9H4P - chains PT and PS of the 108 polymer chains in the assembly; structure by electron microscopy, 2.44 A resolution.

== Chain PT (and PS) ==
Name: HK97 gp6-like/SPP1 gp15-like head-tail connector
Source organism: Haloferax tailed virus 1
Notes: chain PS of this document is another copy of the same molecule, construct and numbering; everything in this record applies to it too
UniProt: A0A410N6S3 (A0A410N6S3_9CAUD); residues 1-141 here = UniProt positions 1-141
Chain sequence (141 residues; row label = number of the first residue in the row):
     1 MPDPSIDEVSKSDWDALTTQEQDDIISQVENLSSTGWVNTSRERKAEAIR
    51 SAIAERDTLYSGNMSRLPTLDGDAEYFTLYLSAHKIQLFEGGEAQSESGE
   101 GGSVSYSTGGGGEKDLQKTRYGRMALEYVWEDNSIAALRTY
Not modelled in the structure: 1
Ion coordination: Mg2+ site 1: Glu127 (shared with 1 residue of chain PQ); Mg2+ site 2: Asp132 (shared with Glu127(PS), Glu131(PS) of chain PS)

== Interface between chain PT and chain PS ==
Pairs across the interface - 62 pairs, chain PT then chain PS:
  Lys11(PT) - Asp73(PS)  salt bridge
  Lys11(PT) - Glu75(PS)  salt bridge
  Thr40(PT) - Ser34(PS)
  Glu43(PT) - Asn31(PS)
  Arg44(PT) - Glu30(PS)  hydrogen bond (side chain-backbone)
  Arg44(PT) - Asn31(PS)
  Arg44(PT) - Ser33(PS)  hydrogen bond (side chain-backbone)
  Arg44(PT) - Ser34(PS)
  Arg44(PT) - Gly36(PS)
  Glu47(PT) - Gln28(PS)  hydrogen bond
  Glu47(PT) - Asn31(PS)  hydrogen bond
  Glu47(PT) - Tyr76(PS)  hydrogen bond
  Arg50(PT) - Gln28(PS)
  Arg50(PT) - Glu75(PS)  salt bridge
  Arg50(PT) - Tyr76(PS)  hydrogen bond
  Ser51(PT) - Tyr76(PS)
  Ser51(PT) - Tyr80(PS)  hydrogen bond
  Ser51(PT) - Tyr128(PS)
  Ala54(PT) - Asp73(PS)
  Ala54(PT) - Tyr76(PS)  hydrophobic
  Glu55(PT) - Tyr80(PS)
  Glu55(PT) - Tyr128(PS)  hydrogen bond
  Thr58(PT) - Gly72(PS)
  Thr58(PT) - Asp73(PS)
  Leu59(PT) - Gly72(PS)
  Leu59(PT) - Glu127(PS)
  Leu59(PT) - Tyr128(PS)  hydrophobic
  Lys85(PT) - Tyr80(PS)
  Lys85(PT) - Met124(PS)
  Leu88(PT) - Arg120(PS)  hydrogen bond (backbone-side chain)
  Leu88(PT) - Tyr121(PS)
  Leu88(PT) - Met124(PS)  hydrophobic
  Phe89(PT) - Asn31(PS)
  Phe89(PT) - Leu32(PS)
  Phe89(PT) - Ser33(PS)
  Phe89(PT) - Ser34(PS)  hydrogen bond (backbone-backbone)
  Glu90(PT) - Ser34(PS)
  Gly91(PT) - Tyr106(PS)
  Gly91(PT) - Arg120(PS)
  Glu93(PT) - Ser105(PS)
  Glu93(PT) - Tyr106(PS)
  Glu93(PT) - Ser107(PS)
  Ala94(PT) - Ser105(PS)
  Gln95(PT) - Ser105(PS)  hydrogen bond (backbone-backbone)
  Gln95(PT) - Ser107(PS)
  Ser96(PT) - Val104(PS)
  Ser96(PT) - Ser105(PS)  hydrogen bond (backbone-backbone)
  Glu97(PT) - Ser103(PS)
  Ser98(PT) - Gly102(PS)
  Ser98(PT) - Ser103(PS)  hydrogen bond (backbone-backbone)
  Gly99(PT) - Gly101(PS)
  Thr108(PT) - Ser107(PS)  hydrogen bond
  Gly109(PT) - Ser107(PS)
  Glu113(PT) - Gly111(PS)
  Glu113(PT) - Arg123(PS)
  Lys114(PT) - Glu131(PS)
  Asp115(PT) - Arg123(PS)
  Asp115(PT) - Met124(PS)
  Lys118(PT) - Ser107(PS)
  Lys118(PT) - Thr108(PS)  hydrogen bond (side chain-backbone)
  Lys118(PT) - Arg123(PS)
  Asp132(PT) - Glu131(PS)
Also at the interface, not in a pair above, chain PT (32 interface residues in all): Tyr60, Gly110
Also at the interface, not in a pair above, chain PS (31 interface residues in all): Asp71, Leu79, Gly109

== Overview ==
32 residues of chain PT and 31 residues of chain PS are in contact; the contacts include 15 hydrogen bonds and
3 salt bridges. Among the polar pairs are Lys11(PT)-Asp73(PS), Lys11(PT)-Glu75(PS) and Arg50(PT)-Glu75(PS).
Both chains are HK97 gp6-like/SPP1 gp15-like head-tail connector (Haloferax tailed virus 1). Entry 9H4P (Tail
of full Haloferax tailed virus 1) was determined by electron microscopy, deposited together with 8QPG, 8QPQ,
8QQN, 8QSI, 8QSY, 9FKB, 9H5B and 9H7V.
